PDB entry 7KUX | electron microscopy, 2.80 A resolution | chains B and M of the 17 polymer chains in the assembly

Chain B:
Name: Photosystem I P700 chlorophyll a apoprotein A2
From: Physcomitrium patens
Notes: EC 1.97.1.12
UniProt: Q8MFA2 (PSAB_PHYPA); numbering as in UniProt (aligned over 3-734)
Amino-acid sequence (732 residues; numbered 3 to 734; the number before each row is that of its first residue):
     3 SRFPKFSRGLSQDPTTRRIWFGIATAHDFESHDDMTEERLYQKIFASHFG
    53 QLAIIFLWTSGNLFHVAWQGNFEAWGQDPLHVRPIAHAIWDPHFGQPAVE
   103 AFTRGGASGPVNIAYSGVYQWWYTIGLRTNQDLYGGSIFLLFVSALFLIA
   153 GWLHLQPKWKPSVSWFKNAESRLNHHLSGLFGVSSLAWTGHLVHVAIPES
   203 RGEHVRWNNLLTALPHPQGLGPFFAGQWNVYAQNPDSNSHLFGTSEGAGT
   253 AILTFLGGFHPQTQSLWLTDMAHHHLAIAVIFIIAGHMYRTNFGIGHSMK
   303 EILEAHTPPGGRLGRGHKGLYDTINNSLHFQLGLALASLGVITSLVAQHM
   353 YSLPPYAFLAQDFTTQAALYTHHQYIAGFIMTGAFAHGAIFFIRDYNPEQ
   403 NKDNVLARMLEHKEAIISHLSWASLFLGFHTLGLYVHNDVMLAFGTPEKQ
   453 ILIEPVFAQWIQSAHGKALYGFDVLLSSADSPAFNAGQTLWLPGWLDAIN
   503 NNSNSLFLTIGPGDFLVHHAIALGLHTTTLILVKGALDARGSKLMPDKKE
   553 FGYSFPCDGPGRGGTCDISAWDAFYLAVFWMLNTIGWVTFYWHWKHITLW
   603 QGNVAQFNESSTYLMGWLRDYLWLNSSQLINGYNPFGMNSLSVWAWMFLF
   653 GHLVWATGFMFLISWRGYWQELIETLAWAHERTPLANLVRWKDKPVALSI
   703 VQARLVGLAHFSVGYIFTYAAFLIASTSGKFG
Metal / ion sites: 4Fe-4S cluster Fe: C559, C568 (shared with 2 residues of chain A)
Residues lining bound ligands:
  - beta-carotene (BCR), molecule 1: G52, I56, L59, L150
  - beta-carotene (BCR), molecule 2: L54, I57, F58, F149, G181, L182, V185, S186, L188
  - beta-carotene (BCR), molecule 3: F58, T61, L65, W123, W124, I127, L129, G138, F141, L142, W209, L212, L213
  - beta-carotene (BCR), molecule 4: L188, L222, F225, F226, L278, V282, I285, I286, H289, I297
  - beta-carotene (BCR), molecule 5: F225, W230, V282, I286
  - beta-carotene (BCR), molecule 6: F332, G335, L336, A339, V343, M383, A386, F387, G390, F393, F394, L408, A538
  - beta-carotene (BCR), molecule 7: F387, L408, M411, V535, L539
  - beta-carotene (BCR), molecule 8: V645, W648, M649, F652, W671, L674, I675, L678, F719
  - beta-carotene (BCR), molecule 9: T685, P686, L687, A688
  - chlorophyll a isomer (CL0): L620, L624, W625, W657
  - chlorophyll a (CLA), molecule 1: F5, K7, F8, G24, I25, A28, H29, F31, H34, K45, S49, Q53, I56
  - chlorophyll a (CLA), molecule 2: T18, I21, W22, I675, L678, A679, H682, V691, R692, W693, K694, D695, P697, V698, L700
  - chlorophyll a (CLA), molecule 3: I21, W22, I25
  - chlorophyll a (CLA), molecule 4: W22, F652, L655, V656, T659, M662, F663, L700, L707, V708, A711, H712, V715
  - chlorophyll a (CLA), molecule 5: I25, A26, T27, A28, H29, D30, E32, H331, L334, L338, F381, I382, T384, G385, A388, H389, I392, R396, Y555, S556, W573, F576, A711
  - chlorophyll a (CLA), molecule 6: H29, F31, E32, Y43, I46, S49, H50, Q53, L54, I57, F168, R174, H178, L182, F183, L330, H331, Q333, L334, A337, L338, L341
  - chlorophyll a (CLA), molecule 7: H29, Q53, I56, I57, W60, L338, L341, I378, F381, I382
  - chlorophyll a (CLA), molecule 8: F47, F51, L148, F149, I151, A152, L155, H156, K160, W161, P163, W167
  - chlorophyll a (CLA), molecule 9: F47, H50, F51, L54, W123, W167, F168, N170, S173, R174, H177, H178, G181, L182, F183, L341, I344, Y358
  - chlorophyll a (CLA), molecule 10: I56, L59, W60, S62, G63, F66, H67, W70, Q71, H89, A90, I91, W92, L143
  - chlorophyll a (CLA), molecule 11: I57, F58, W60, T61, S118, G119, V120, W123, V185, S186, A189, L341, I344, T345, V348, M352, Y358, L371, H374, H375, I378, I382
  - chlorophyll a (CLA), molecule 12: W60, G63, N64, H67, V68, A88, H89, N114, I115, A116, Y117, S118, V120, V645, W646, M649, F719
  - chlorophyll a (CLA), molecule 13: W60, N64, Y117, S118, V120, A370, L371, T373, H374, Y377, I378, F381, W646, M649, I718, F719, Y721, A722, L725, I726
  - chlorophyll a (CLA), molecule 14: H89, A90, I91, W92, D93, P94, H95, F96, F104, N114, S644, V645, W648
  - chlorophyll a (CLA), molecule 15: W123, T126, I127, L182, F183, S186, S187, W190, L194, L270, M273, H276, H277, I280, I344, L347, V348, H351, M352, P357, Y358
  - chlorophyll a (CLA), molecule 16: I127, G128, L129, D134, G137, G138, F141, S186, A189, W190, G192, H193, H196, V197, V207, R208, W209, L212
  - chlorophyll a (CLA), molecule 17: W167, N170, S173, H177, T293, N294, F295
  - chlorophyll a (CLA), molecule 18: A171, R174, L175, H178, L179, F183, M301, L305, Y323, I326, N327, L336, A337, S340, I344
  - chlorophyll a (CLA), molecule 19: L175, L179, F183, F284, A287, M290, Y291, M301, I304, L305
  - chlorophyll a (CLA), molecule 20: N176, H177, S180, G181, V185, I285, G288, H289, M290, Y291, T293, F295, I297
  - chlorophyll a (CLA), molecule 21: L188, A189, T191, G192, V195, H196, L212, L213, T214, A215, L216, P217, H218, G221, L222, F225, Y233, I254, L255, L278
  - chlorophyll a (CLA), molecule 22: F225, W230, N231, Y233, A234, L255, F257, H275, L278, A279, V282, I283, L492
  - chlorophyll a (CLA), molecule 23: T256, F257, G259, G260, L268, D272, M273, H275, H276, A279, I280, I283, H351, L355, P357, W493, W497
  - chlorophyll a (CLA), molecule 24: I286, A287, H289, M290, I297, G298, H299
  - chlorophyll a (CLA), molecule 25: M290, H299, E303, I304, A307, H308
  - chlorophyll a (CLA), molecule 26: I304, L305, H308, L315, H319, L322, I326, F332, V407, L408, M411
  - chlorophyll a (CLA), molecule 27: A307, H308, T309, P310, P311, R314, L315, H319
  - chlorophyll a (CLA), molecule 28: R314, L315, V407, R410, M411, E413, H414, A417, I418, H421
  - chlorophyll a (CLA), molecule 29: L336, A339, S340, V343, I344, L347, Q350, H351, Y353, S354, L355, L508, F509
  - chlorophyll a (CLA), molecule 30: V343, S346, L347, Q350, Q376, M383, F387, L527, T530, T531, L534, M583, T586, I587
  - chlorophyll a (CLA), molecule 31: Q350, Y353, Y372, Q376, F459, A460, I463, Q464, H467, F509, L510, I512, H520, I523, L527, V590, Y593, W594, K597, H598
  - chlorophyll a (CLA), molecule 32: Y377, T433, L434, Y437, V519, A522, L525, N585, G588, W589, F592, L616, W619, L620, L624, S628, I632, F650, H654, W657, F713, Y717, T720, Y721, F724
  - chlorophyll a (CLA), molecule 33: A417, H421, W424
  - chlorophyll a (CLA), molecule 34: I418, H421, L422, W424, A425, I523, A524, L527, H528, T531
  - chlorophyll a (CLA), molecule 35: S420, S423, W424, L427, F431
  - chlorophyll a (CLA), molecule 36: S423, S426, L427, G430, F431, L434, L525, T529, L532, I533, L578, F581, W582
  - chlorophyll a (CLA), molecule 37: W424, L427, F428, F431, H432
  - chlorophyll a (CLA), molecule 38: W424, F428, L429, I455, E456, P457, V458, F459, A460, Q461, I512, D516, F517, H520, H521, A524, H528
  - chlorophyll a (CLA), molecule 39: F431, G435, L436, V438, H439, V442, M443, F446, K451, I453
  - chlorophyll a (CLA), molecule 40: L434, V438, D441, L525, F581, W582, N585, W589, L616, L620, L624, W657, F713, Y717
  - chlorophyll a (CLA), molecule 41: V458, F459, W462, F474
  - chlorophyll a (CLA), molecule 42: W462, I463, A466, H467, L477, L478, A485, W493, L494, W497, F509
  - chlorophyll a (CLA), molecule 43: L477, P484, A485, A488, G489, L492, W493
  - chlorophyll a (CLA), molecule 44: W648, L651, F652, H654, L655, W657, A658, F661
  - chlorophyll a (CLA), molecule 45: L655, A658, T659, F661, M662, I665, S666, Y670, W671, L674
  - chlorophyll a (CLA), molecule 46: L678, A681, H682, T685, A688, V691
  - chlorophyll a (CLA), molecule 47: W680, A681, R684, T685, P686
  - chlorophyll a (CLA), molecule 48: P686, L687, A688
  - phylloquinone (PQN): W22, I25, M662, F663, S666, W667, R668, W671, I675, A699, L700, A705
  - 4Fe-4S cluster (SF4): C559, G561, P562, C568, W667, I702, R706
Curated features (UniProtKB/Swiss-Prot):
  - binding site ([4Fe-4S] cluster): C559, C568
  - binding site (chlorophyll a): H654, M662, Y670
  - binding site (phylloquinone): W671

Chain M:
Name: Photosystem I reaction center subunit XII
From: Physcomitrium patens
UniProt: Q6YXK4 (Q6YXK4_PHYPA); residues 2-31 here correspond to UniProt positions 3-32 (UniProt number = residue number + 1)
Amino-acid sequence (30 residues; each row starts with the number of its first residue):
     2 SISDSQIIVALVSAFITGILALRLGKSLYQ
Residues lining bound ligands:
  - beta-carotene (BCR): I9, L12, V13, A15, F16, T18, G19, A22, G26, L29
  - chlorophyll a (CLA), molecule 1: A11, L12, A15
  - chlorophyll a (CLA), molecule 2: L23, G26, L29, Y30

Chain B / chain M interface:
Residue-residue contacts (40):
  K7(B) with Y30(M), hydrogen bond (side chain-backbone)
  K45(B) with L29(M), hydrogen bond (side chain-backbone)
  A48(B) with L25(M); L29(M), hydrophobic
  L59(B) with T18(M)
  F66(B) with I8(M), hydrophobic; A11(M), hydrophobic
  A69(B) with I3(M)
  W70(B) with I3(M), hydrophobic; I8(M)
  E75(B) with S2(M)
  N132(B) with S2(M); I3(M)
  Q133(B) with S2(M), hydrogen bond (side chain-backbone); I3(M); Q7(M), hydrogen bond
  Y136(B) with I3(M), hydrophobic; Q7(M), hydrogen bond (side chain-backbone); V10(M); A11(M)
  I140(B) with A11(M), hydrophobic; S14(M)
  L143(B) with S14(M); A15(M), hydrophobic; T18(M)
  S146(B) with T18(M)
  A147(B) with T18(M); L21(M)
  L150(B) with T18(M); L21(M); A22(M); L25(M), hydrophobic
  I151(B) with L21(M), hydrophobic; R24(M)
  G153(B) with L25(M)
  W154(B) with R24(M); L25(M); S28(M)
  L157(B) with S28(M); L29(M)
Other interface residues (no listed pair), chain B (23 interface residues in all): S49, G52, Q158
Other interface residues (no listed pair), chain M (17 interface residues in all): S4

In short:
23 residues of chain B and 17 residues of chain M are in contact, with 5 hydrogen bonds. Polar contacts
include K7(B)-Y30(M), K45(B)-L29(M) and Q133(B)-S2(M). 2 chlorophyll a molecules and one beta-carotene
molecule are bound between chain B and chain M.
Chain B is Photosystem I P700 chlorophyll a apoprotein A2 and chain M is Photosystem I reaction center subunit
XII, both from Physcomitrium patens; the structure, The Structure of the moss PSI-LHCI reveals the evolution
of the LHCI antenna, was determined by electron microscopy (same publication as 7KSQ and 7KU5).
